1FM9 - chains A and D of the 4 polymer chains in the assembly; structure by X-ray diffraction, 2.10 A resolution.

[Chain A]
Molecule: Retinoic acid receptor rxr-alpha
From: Homo sapiens
Notes: fragment: ligand binding domain - residues 225 - 462
Reference sequence: P19793 (RXRA_HUMAN); numbering as in UniProt (aligned over 225-462)
Amino-acid sequence (238 residues; row label = number of the first residue in the row):
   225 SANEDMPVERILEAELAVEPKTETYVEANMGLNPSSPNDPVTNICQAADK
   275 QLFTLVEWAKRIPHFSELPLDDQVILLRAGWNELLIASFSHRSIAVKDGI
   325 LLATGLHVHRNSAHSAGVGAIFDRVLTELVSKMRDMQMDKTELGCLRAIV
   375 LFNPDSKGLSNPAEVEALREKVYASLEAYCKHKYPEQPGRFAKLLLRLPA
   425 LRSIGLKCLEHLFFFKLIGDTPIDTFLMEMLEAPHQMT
Not modelled in the structure: 225-226, 459-462
Small-molecule neighbours: (9cis)-retinoic acid (9CR): Val-265, Ile-268, Cys-269, Ala-271, Ala-272, Gln-275, Trp-305, Asn-306, Leu-309, Ile-310, Phe-313, Arg-316, Leu-326, Ala-327, Val-342, Ile-345, Phe-346, Cys-432, His-435, Leu-436
Curated features (UniProtKB/Swiss-Prot):
  - region: Arg-348 to Gly-368 (Required for nuclear export)
  - binding site (9-cis-retinoate): Arg-316, Ala-327
  - binding site (all-trans-retinoate): Arg-316, Ala-327
  - modified residue (Phosphoserine): Ser-259, Ser-260

[Chain D]
Molecule: Peroxisome proliferator activated receptor gamma
From: Homo sapiens
Notes: fragment: ligand binding domain - residues 206 - 477
Reference sequence: P37231 (PPARG_HUMAN); residues 206-477 here correspond to UniProt positions 234-505 (UniProt number = residue number + 28)
Amino-acid sequence (272 residues; each row starts with the number of its first residue):
   206 PESADLRALAKHLYDSYIKSFPLTKAKARAILTGKTTDKSPFVIYDMNSL
   256 MMGEDKIKFKHITPLQEQSKEVAIRIFQGCQFRSVEAVQEITEYAKSIPG
   306 FVNLDLNDQVTLLKYGVHEIIYTMLASLMNKDGVLISEGQGFMTREFLKS
   356 LRKPFGDFMEPKFEFAVKFNALELDDSDLAIFIAVIILSGDRPGLLNVKP
   406 IEDIQDNLLQALELQLKLNHPESSQLFAKLLQKMTDLRQIVTEHVQLLQV
   456 IKKTETDMSLHPLLQEIYKDLY
Small-molecule neighbours: gi262570 (570; 2-(2-benzoyl-phenylamino)-3-{4-[2-(5-methyl-2-phenyl-oxazol-4-yl)-ethoxy]-phenyl}-propionic acid): Leu-255, Arg-280, Ile-281, Phe-282, Gly-284, Cys-285, Gln-286, Arg-288, Ser-289, His-323, Ile-326, Tyr-327, Leu-330, Val-339, Leu-340, Ile-341, Ser-342, Met-348, Leu-353, Phe-360, Phe-363, Met-364, His-449, Leu-453, Ile-456, Leu-465, Leu-469, Tyr-473
Curated features (UniProtKB/Swiss-Prot):
  - motif: Pro-467 to Asp-475 (9aaTAD)
  - binding site (rosiglitazone): Gln-286 to Ser-289, His-323, His-449, Tyr-473
  - cross-link: Lys-224 (Glycyl lysine isopeptide (Lys-Gly) (interchain with G-Cter in ubiquitin))

[Chain A / chain D interface]
Pairs across the interface (35):
  Glu-352(A) / Asp-396(D)
  Glu-352(A) / Pro-398(D)
  Lys-356(A) / Gly-395(D)  hydrogen bond (side chain-backbone)
  Lys-356(A) / Val-403(D)
  Lys-356(A) / Glu-407(D)  salt bridge
  Ile-373(A) / Gln-437(D)
  Asp-379(A) / Lys-373(D)
  Arg-393(A) / Gln-437(D)
  Glu-394(A) / Lys-434(D)  salt bridge
  Tyr-397(A) / Gln-430(D)
  Tyr-397(A) / Ala-433(D)  hydrophobic
  Tyr-397(A) / Gln-437(D)  hydrogen bond
  Ala-398(A) / Gln-430(D)
  Glu-401(A) / Gln-430(D)
  Phe-415(A) / Ala-433(D)  hydrophobic
  Ala-416(A) / Leu-414(D)  hydrophobic
  Ala-416(A) / Phe-432(D)  hydrophobic
  Ala-416(A) / Leu-436(D)  hydrophobic
  Lys-417(A) / Glu-407(D)  salt bridge
  Leu-419(A) / Ala-433(D)  hydrophobic
  Leu-420(A) / Gln-410(D)
  Leu-420(A) / Leu-414(D)  hydrophobic
  Leu-420(A) / Met-439(D)  hydrophobic
  Leu-422(A) / Gln-437(D)
  Leu-422(A) / Thr-440(D)
  Pro-423(A) / Thr-440(D)
  Pro-423(A) / Arg-443(D)  hydrogen bond (backbone-side chain)
  Ala-424(A) / Asp-396(D)
  Ala-424(A) / Arg-443(D)
  Arg-426(A) / Thr-440(D)
  Arg-426(A) / Gln-444(D)  hydrogen bond
  Ser-427(A) / Arg-443(D)  hydrogen bond
  Leu-430(A) / Gln-444(D)
  Leu-430(A) / Thr-447(D)
  Glu-434(A) / Gln-451(D)
Interface residues without a listed pair, chain A (25 interface residues in all): Arg-348, Glu-390, Arg-421, Lys-431
Interface residues without a listed pair, chain D (23 interface residues in all): Asp-441, Leu-476, Tyr-477

[Overview]
Chain A and chain D form an interface of 25 and 23 residues respectively, with 5 hydrogen bonds and 3 salt
bridges. Among the polar pairs are Lys-356(A)/Glu-407(D), Glu-394(A)/Lys-434(D) and Lys-417(A)/Glu-407(D).
Chain A binds (9cis)-retinoic acid. Chain D binds gi262570.
Here chain A is Retinoic acid receptor rxr-alpha and chain D is Peroxisome proliferator activated receptor
gamma, both from Homo sapiens. Entry 1FM9 (The 2.1 angstrom resolution crystal structure of the heterodimer of
the human rxralpha and ppargamma ligand ...) was determined by X-ray diffraction, deposited together with
1FM6.
